Entry 3KMU (X-ray diffraction, 1.80 A resolution); this record covers chains A and B.

# Chain A
Name: Integrin-linked kinase
Source organism: Homo sapiens
Notes: fragment: C-terminal pseudokinase domain:
Reference sequence: Q13418 (ILK_HUMAN); residues 183-452 here = UniProt positions 183-452
Amino-acid sequence (271 residues; row label = number of the first residue in the row; note: 183 numbers in that range are skipped by the numbering (no residue carries them; nothing is unmodelled there); numbers below 1 keep their minus sign (Mse-1 is residue -1)):
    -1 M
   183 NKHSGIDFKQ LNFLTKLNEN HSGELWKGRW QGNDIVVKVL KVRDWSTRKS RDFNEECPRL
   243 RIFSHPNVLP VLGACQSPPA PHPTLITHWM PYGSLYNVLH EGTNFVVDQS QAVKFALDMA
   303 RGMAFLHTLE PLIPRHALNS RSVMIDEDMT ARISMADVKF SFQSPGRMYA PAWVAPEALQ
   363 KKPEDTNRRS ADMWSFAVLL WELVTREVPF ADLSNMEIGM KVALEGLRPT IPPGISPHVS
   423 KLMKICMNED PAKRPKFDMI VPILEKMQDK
Unresolved in the structure: -1, 183-184, 452
Modified / non-standard residues: Mse-1 (selenomethionine); Mse272, Mse301, Mse305, Mse326, Mse331, Mse337, Mse350, Mse375, Mse398, Mse402, Mse425, Mse429, Mse441, Mse449 (selenomethionine; parent Met)
Construct notes: expression tag (-1); engineered mutation Ser346 (Cys in Q13418), Ser422 (Cys in Q13418)
Curated features (UniProtKB/Swiss-Prot):
  - motif: Lys363 to Arg371 (Nuclear localization signal)
  - binding site (ATP): Asn200, Asn202, His203, Ser204, Lys220, His270, Mse272, Asn279, Lys341
  - binding site (Mg(2+)): Asp339
  - modified residue: Ser186 (Phosphoserine), Ser246 (Phosphoserine), Lys426 (N6-acetyllysine)
  - natural variant: Ala262 (A262V: Found in a patient with severe dilated cardiomyopathy; uncertain significance)
  - mutagenesis: Leu207 (L207W: Prevents binding of ATP and Mg(2+). Does not affect binding to F-actin but dramatically impairs F-actin filament bundling, cell spreading and cell migration ...), Lys220 (K220A/M: Reduced interaction with PARVA due to destabilization of ILK), Arg225 (R225A: Reduced interaction with PARVA. Decreased focal adhesion assembly and reduced cell migration; when associated with A-349), Ser228 (S228A: No effect on PAK1-mediated phosphorylation), Ser246 (S246A: Severely reduces PAK1-mediated phosphorylation and increases nuclear and focal adhesion localization. Reduced cell proliferation and cell migration; when associated with A-173), Arg349 (R349A: Reduced interaction with PARVA. Decreased focal adhesion assembly and reduced cell migration; when associated with A-225), Lys363 (K363A: Remains almost completely cytoplasmic with little nuclear localization), Ile400 (I400A: Results in nuclear accumulation of the protein and altered cell morphology), Mse402 to Lys403 (Abolishes binding to PARVA and impairs localization of ILK to focal adhesions)
Reported in the primary citation:
  - contacts within the chain: Glu238-Ser343 (hydrogen bond)
  - mutagenesis - A319D, A319D/S343D, A319D/N321K/S343D, S343D: unchanged catalytic activity
  - mutagenesis - M402A/K403A: decreased localization

# Chain B
Name: Alpha-parvin
Source organism: Homo sapiens
Notes: fragment: C-terminal calponin homology domain:
Reference sequence: Q9NVD7 (PARVA_HUMAN); residues 248-372 here = UniProt positions 248-372
Amino-acid sequence (129 residues; numbered -4 to 372; 248 numbers in that range are skipped by the numbering (no residue carries them; nothing is unmodelled there); the number before each row is that of its first residue; numbers below 1 keep their minus sign (Gly-4 is residue -4)):
    -4 GSHM
   248 DAFDTLFDHA PDKLNVVKKT LITFVNKHLN KLNLEVTELE TQFADGVYLV LLMGLLEGYF
   308 VPLHSFFLTP DSFEQKVLNV SFAFELMQDG GLEKPKPRPE DIVNCDLKST LRVLYNLFTK
   368 YRNVE
Unresolved in the structure: -4 to -1, 248
Modified / non-standard residues: Mse-1 (selenomethionine); Mse300 (selenomethionine; parent Met); Mse334 (selenomethionine; parent Met)
Construct notes: expression tag (-4 to -1)
Curated features (UniProtKB/Swiss-Prot):
  - mutagenesis: Phe271 (F271D: Loss of interaction with ILK. Loss of localization to focal adhesions)

# How chain A and chain B interact
Residue-residue contacts - 41 pairs, chain A then chain B:
  Arg225(A) with Glu332(B), salt bridge; Gln335(B); Asp336(B), salt bridge
  Pro347(A) with Ser312(B)
  Gly348(A) with Phe307(B); Val308(B); Pro309(B); Ser312(B)
  Arg349(A) with Tyr306(B); Phe307(B); Leu333(B); Asp336(B), salt bridge
  Mse350(A) with Tyr306(B); Phe307(B), hydrogen bond (backbone-backbone); Pro309(B), hydrophobic
  Tyr351(A) with Glu304(B); Gly305(B); Tyr306(B)
  Leu361(A) with Phe307(B); Pro309(B); Leu310(B), hydrogen bond (backbone-backbone)
  Gln362(A) with His311(B)
  Lys363(A) with His311(B)
  Lys364(A) with His311(B), hydrogen bond (side chain-backbone)
  Asn397(A) with Gly305(B), hydrogen bond (side chain-backbone); Tyr306(B); Phe307(B)
  Mse398(A) with Leu279(B), hydrophobic; Leu298(B), hydrophobic; Leu302(B), hydrophobic; Tyr306(B); Phe307(B), hydrophobic
  Glu399(A) with Lys278(B); Leu279(B)
  Gly401(A) with Phe307(B)
  Mse402(A) with Leu279(B), hydrophobic; Phe307(B); Leu310(B), hydrophobic
  Lys403(A) with Lys278(B)
  Leu406(A) with Leu310(B), hydrophobic; Leu315(B), hydrophobic
Also at the interface, not in a pair above, chain A (22 interface residues in all): Pro353, Ala360, Pro365, Ser396, Ala405
Also at the interface, not in a pair above, chain B (21 interface residues in all): Asn280, Gly301, Phe329
Interface features reported in the paper:
  - interface residues, chain A: Mse350(A), Pro353(A), Mse402(A), Lys403(A)
  - hot spots on chain A (mutagenesis) - M402A/K403A: abolished binding to Alpha-parvin (chain B)

# Summary
22 residues of chain A and 21 residues of chain B are in contact, with 4 hydrogen bonds and 3 salt bridges.
Polar pairs include Arg225(A)-Glu332(B), Arg225(A)-Asp336(B) and Arg349(A)-Asp336(B). From the paper:
M402A/K403A of chain A reduce localization; interface residues Mse350(A), Pro353(A) and Mse402(A) among
others; 5 substitutions were tested in all.
Chain A is Integrin-linked kinase and chain B is Alpha-parvin, both from Homo sapiens; the structure, Crystal
structure of the ILK/alpha-parvin core complex (apo), was determined by X-ray diffraction, deposited together
with 3KMW.
